PDB entry 5X8T | electron microscopy, 3.30 A resolution | chains 4 and A of the 32 polymer chains in the assembly

Chain 4:
Protein: 50S ribosomal protein L35, chloroplastic
Source organism: Spinacia oleracea
UniProtKB: P23326 (RK35_SPIOL); residue numbers follow UniProt; this construct covers 87-159
Amino-acid sequence (73 residues; row label = number of the first residue in the row):
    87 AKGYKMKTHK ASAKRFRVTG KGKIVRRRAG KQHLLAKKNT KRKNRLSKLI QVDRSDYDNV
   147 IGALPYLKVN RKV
Disordered / not traced: 87-88, 158-159

Chain A:
Molecule: 23S rRNA
Source organism: Spinacia oleracea
Sequence (2810 nucleotides; numbered 1 to 2810; the number before each row is that of its first residue):
     1 UUCAAACGAG GAAAGGCUUA CGGUGGAUAC CUAGGCACCC AGAGACGAGG AAGGGCGUAU
    61 UAAUCGACGA AAUGCUUCGG GGAGUUGAAA AUAAGCAGAG AUCCGGAGAU UCCCGAAUAG
   121 GUCAACCUUU CGAACUUCUG CUGAAUCCAU GGGCAGGCAA GAGACAACCU GGCGAACUGA
   181 AACAUCUUAG UAGCCAGAGG AAAAGAAAGC AAAAGCGAUU CCCGUAGUAG CGGCGAGCGA
   241 AAUGGGAGCA GCCUAAACCG UGAAAACGGG GUUGUGGGAG AGCAAUACAA GCGUCGUGCU
   301 GCUAGGCGAA UCAGUGGAGU GCGGAACCCU AGAUGGUGAA AGUCCAGUAG CCGAAAGCAU
   361 CACUAGCUUA UGCUCUGACC CGAGUAGCAU GGGGCACGUG GAAUCCCGUG UGAAUCAGCA
   421 AGGACCACCU UGCAAGGCUA AAUACUCCUG GGUGACCGAU AGCGAAGUAG UACCGUGAGG
   481 GAAGGGUGAA AAGAACCCCC AUCGGGGAGU GAAAUAGAAC AUGAAACCGU AAGCUCUCAA
   541 GCAGUGGGAG GGGGACCAGA CCCUGACCGC GUGCCUGUUG AAGAAUGAGC CGGCGACUCA
   601 UAGGCAGUGG CUUGGUUAAG GGAACCCACC GGAGCCGUAG CGAAAGCGAG UCUUCAUAGG
   661 GCAAUUGUCA CUGCUUAUGG ACCCGAACCU GGGUGAUCUA UCCAUGACCA GGAUGAAGCU
   721 UGGGUGAAAC UAAGUGGAGG UCCGAACCGA CUGAUGUUGA AGAAUCAGCG GAUGAGUUGU
   781 GGUUAGGGGU GAAAUGCCAC UCGAACCCAG AGCUAGCUGG UUCUCCCCGA AAUGCGUUGA
   841 GGCGCAGCAG UUGACUGGAC AUCUAGGGGU AAAGCACUGU UUCGGUGCGG GCCGCGAGAG
   901 CGGUACCAAA UCGAGGCAAA CUCUGAAUAC UAGAUAUGAC CUCCAAAUAA CAGGGGUCAA
   961 GGUCGGCCAG UGAGACGAUG GGGGAUAAGC UUCAUCGUCG AGAGGGAAAC AGCCCGGAUC
  1021 ACCAGCUAAG GCCCCUAAAU GACCGCUCAG UGAUAAAGGA GGUAGGGGUG CAGAGACAGC
  1081 CAGGAGGUUU GCCUAGAAGC AGCCACCCUU GAAAGAGUGC GUAAUAGCUC ACUGAUCGAG
  1141 CGCUCUUGCG CCGAAGAUGA ACGGGGCUAA GCGGUCUGCC GAAGCUGUGG GAUGUAAAAA
  1201 AACAUCGGUA GGGGAGCGUU CCGUGUUAGG GAGAAACGCG UGCGUGAGCC GCGUUGGACG
  1261 AAGCGGAAGC GAGAAUGUCG GCUUGAGUAA CGCAAACAUU GGUGAGAAUC CAAUGCCCCG
  1321 AAAACCUAAG GGUUCCUCCG CAAGGUUCGU CCACGGAGGG UGAGUCAGGG CCUAAGAUCA
  1381 GGCCGAAAGG CGUAGUCGAU GGACAACAGG UGAAUAUUCC UGUACUACCC CUUGUUGGUC
  1441 CCGAGGGACG GAGGAGGCUA GGUUAGCCGA AAGAUGGUUA UCGGUUCAAG GACGCAAGGU
  1501 GACCCUGUUU UUCAGGGUAA GAAGGGGUAG AGAAAAUGCC UCGAGCCAAU GUUCGAGUAC
  1561 CAGGCGCUAC GGCGCUGAAG UAACCGAUGC CAUACUCCCA GGAAAAGCUC GAACGACCUU
  1621 CAACAAAAGG GUACCUGUAC CCGAAACCGA CACAGGUAGG UAGGUAGAGA AUACCUAGGG
  1681 GCGCGAGACA ACUCUCUCUA AGGAACUCGG CAAAAUAGCC CCGUAACUUC GGGAGAAGGG
  1741 GUGCCCCCUC ACAAAGGGGG UCGAAGUGAC CAGGCCCGGG CGACUGUUUA CCAAAAACAC
  1801 AGGUCUCCGC AAAGUCGUAA GACCAUGUAU GGGGGCUGAC GCCUGCCCAG UGCCGGAAGG
  1861 UCAAGGAAGU UGGUGACCUG AUGACAGGGG AGCCGGCGAC CGAAGCCCCG GUGAACGGCG
  1921 GCCGUAACUA UAACGGUCCU AAGGUAGCGA AAUUCCUUGU CGGGUAAGUU CCGACCCGCA
  1981 CGAAAGGCGU AACGAUCUGG GCACUGUCUC GGAGAGAGGC UCGGUGAAAU AGACAUGUCU
  2041 GUGAAGAUGC GGACUACCUG CACCUGGACA GAAAGACCCU AUGAAGCUUU ACUGUUCCCU
  2101 GGGAUUGGCU UUGGGCUUUU CCUGCGCAGC UUAGGUGGAA GGCGAAGAAG GCCCCCUUCC
  2161 GGGGGGGCCC GAGCCAUCAG UGAGAUACCA CUCUGGAAGA GCUAGAAUUC UAACCUUGUG
  2221 UCAGGACCUA CGGGCCAAGG GACAUUCUCA GGUAGACAGU UUCUAUGGGG CGUAGGCCUC
  2281 CCAAAAGGUA ACGGAGGCGU GCAAAGGUUU CCUCGGGCCG GACGGAGAUU GGCCCUCGAG
  2341 UGCAAAGGCA GAAGGGAGCU UGACUGCAAG ACCCACCCGU CGAGCAGGGA CGAAAGUCGG
  2401 CCUUAGUGAU CCGACGGUGC CGAGUGGAAG GGCCGUCGCU CAACGGAUAA AAGUUACUCU
  2461 AGGGAUAACA GGCUGAUCUU CCCCAAGAGU UCACAUCGAC GGGAAGGUUU GGCACCUCGA
  2521 UGUCGGCUCU UCGCCACCUG GGGCUGUAGU AUGUUCCAAG GGUUGGGCUG UUCGCCCAUU
  2581 AAAGCGGUAC GUGAGCUGGG UUCAGAACGU CGUGAGACAG UUCGGUCCAU AUCCGGUGUG
  2641 GGCGUUAGAG CAUUGAGAGG ACCUUUCCCU AGUACGAGAG GACCGGGAAG GACGCACCUC
  2701 UGGUGUACCA GUUAUCGUGC CCACGGUAAA CGCUGGGUAG CCAAGUGCGG AGCGGAUAAC
  2761 UGCUGAAAGC AUCUAAGUAG UAAGCCCACC CCAAGAUGAG UGCUCUCCUA
Disordered / not traced: 1

Interface between chain 4 and chain A:
Contacting residue pairs (98; chain 4 residue first):
  Gly-89(4) / U601(A)  hydrogen bond to the sugar
  Tyr-90(4) / U601(A)  hydrogen bond to the sugar
  Tyr-90(4) / A602(A)  sugar contact
  Tyr-90(4) / A677(A)  base contact
  Tyr-90(4) / U678(A)  hydrogen bond to the sugar
  Lys-91(4) / U225(A)  salt bridge to the phosphate
  Lys-91(4) / A226(A)  hydrogen bond to the sugar
  Lys-91(4) / G227(A)  salt bridge to the phosphate
  Met-92(4) / G227(A)  base contact
  Met-92(4) / A602(A)  base contact
  Met-92(4) / G603(A)  sugar contact
  Lys-93(4) / G227(A)  hydrogen bond to the base
  Lys-93(4) / C238(A)  phosphate contact
  Lys-93(4) / G239(A)  salt bridge to the phosphate
  Thr-94(4) / G227(A)  hydrogen bond to the sugar
  Thr-94(4) / U228(A)  hydrogen bond to the phosphate
  His-95(4) / A236(A)  salt bridge to the phosphate
  Lys-96(4) / U228(A)  salt bridge to the phosphate
  Lys-96(4) / A229(A)  salt bridge to the phosphate
  Lys-96(4) / G230(A)  base contact
  Lys-96(4) / C231(A)  base contact
  Lys-96(4) / G232(A)  base contact
  Lys-96(4) / G237(A)  base contact
  Lys-96(4) / C238(A)  base contact
  Lys-96(4) / G239(A)  base contact
  Ala-97(4) / G235(A)  phosphate contact
  Ala-97(4) / A236(A)  phosphate contact
  Lys-100(4) / G232(A)  base contact
  Lys-100(4) / C234(A)  base contact
  Arg-101(4) / G235(A)  salt bridge to the phosphate
  Arg-101(4) / U2410(A)  hydrogen bond to the sugar
  Arg-101(4) / C2411(A)  sugar contact
  Arg-103(4) / G642(A)  salt bridge to the phosphate
  Thr-105(4) / C641(A)  phosphate contact
  Thr-105(4) / C662(A)  phosphate contact
  Thr-105(4) / A663(A)  phosphate contact
  Gly-106(4) / C641(A)  phosphate contact
  Lys-107(4) / A663(A)  phosphate contact
  Lys-109(4) / A663(A)  salt bridge to the phosphate
  Arg-112(4) / C2377(A)  salt bridge to the phosphate
  Arg-112(4) / C2378(A)  salt bridge to the phosphate
  Arg-113(4) / C2433(A)  salt bridge to the phosphate
  Arg-113(4) / C2434(A)  salt bridge to the phosphate
  Arg-114(4) / C2378(A)  salt bridge to the phosphate
  Arg-114(4) / G2379(A)  salt bridge to the phosphate
  Ala-115(4) / C2378(A)  hydrogen bond to the phosphate
  Ala-115(4) / A2409(A)  sugar contact
  Ala-115(4) / U2410(A)  phosphate contact
  Gly-116(4) / A2409(A)  hydrogen bond to the phosphate
  Gly-116(4) / U2410(A)  hydrogen bond to the phosphate
  Lys-117(4) / U2410(A)  hydrogen bond to the phosphate
  Lys-117(4) / G2435(A)  salt bridge to the phosphate
  Gln-118(4) / A2414(A)  base contact
  Gln-118(4) / U2436(A)  hydrogen bond to the base
  Gln-118(4) / C2437(A)  hydrogen bond to the base
  Gln-118(4) / G2438(A)  base contact
  His-119(4) / G2408(A)  sugar contact
  His-119(4) / A2409(A)  salt bridge to the phosphate
  His-119(4) / G2438(A)  base contact
  His-119(4) / C2439(A)  base contact
  Leu-120(4) / G2408(A)  phosphate contact
  Leu-120(4) / C2437(A)  phosphate contact
  Leu-120(4) / G2438(A)  phosphate contact
  Leu-121(4) / U2436(A)  phosphate contact
  Leu-121(4) / C2437(A)  hydrogen bond to the phosphate
  Ala-122(4) / U2436(A)  phosphate contact
  Ala-122(4) / C2437(A)  phosphate contact
  Lys-123(4) / U2407(A)  salt bridge to the phosphate
  Lys-123(4) / G2408(A)  phosphate contact
  Lys-124(4) / G2408(A)  salt bridge to the phosphate
  Asn-125(4) / G2400(A)  hydrogen bond to the phosphate
  Thr-126(4) / U2365(A)  hydrogen bond to the phosphate
  Thr-126(4) / G2366(A)  phosphate contact
  Lys-127(4) / C2381(A)  salt bridge to the phosphate
  Lys-127(4) / G2382(A)  salt bridge to the phosphate
  Arg-128(4) / G2379(A)  salt bridge to the phosphate
  Arg-128(4) / U2380(A)  salt bridge to the phosphate
  Lys-129(4) / U2436(A)  phosphate contact
  Asn-130(4) / C2367(A)  sugar contact
  Arg-131(4) / G2379(A)  salt bridge to the phosphate
  Arg-131(4) / U2380(A)  salt bridge to the phosphate
  Leu-132(4) / G2379(A)  phosphate contact
  Lys-134(4) / A2368(A)  salt bridge to the phosphate
  Leu-135(4) / G661(A)  sugar contact
  Asp-139(4) / C2376(A)  sugar contact
  Arg-140(4) / G965(A)  salt bridge to the phosphate
  Ser-141(4) / C845(A)  phosphate contact
  Asp-142(4) / C2376(A)  hydrogen bond to the sugar
  Asp-144(4) / G966(A)  phosphate contact
  Asp-144(4) / C967(A)  phosphate contact
  Asn-145(4) / G844(A)  phosphate contact
  Asn-145(4) / C845(A)  phosphate contact
  Pro-151(4) / G603(A)  hydrogen bond to the sugar
  Tyr-152(4) / G227(A)  sugar contact
  Tyr-152(4) / A602(A)  hydrogen bond to the sugar
  Tyr-152(4) / G603(A)  sugar contact
  Lys-154(4) / G637(A)  phosphate contact
  Arg-157(4) / G966(A)  phosphate contact
Interface residues without a listed pair, chain 4 (51 interface residues in all): Gln-137, Gly-148
Interface residues without a listed pair, chain A (63 interface residues in all): U638, G640, A643, A664, U676, A846, A2375, G2399

In short:
The interface between chain 4 and chain A involves 51 residues on one side and 63 on the other; the contacts
include 20 hydrogen bonds and 27 salt bridges. Polar contacts include Lys-93(4)/G227(A), Gln-118(4)/U2436(A)
and Gln-118(4)/C2437(A).
Chain 4 is 50S ribosomal protein L35, chloroplastic and chain A is 23S rRNA, both from Spinacia oleracea; the
structure, Structure of the 50S large subunit of chloroplast ribosome from spinach, was determined by electron
microscopy together with 5X8P and 5X8R from the same study.
